PDB entry 2ZBL | X-ray diffraction, 1.60 A resolution | chains C and E of the 6 polymer chains in the assembly

# Chain C (and E)
Name: Putative isomerase
From: Salmonella typhimurium
Notes: chain E of this document is another copy of the same molecule, construct and numbering; everything in this record applies to it too
UniProtKB: Q8ZKT7 (Q8ZKT7_SALTY); residue numbers follow UniProt; this construct covers 1-413
Sequence (421 residues; row label = number of the first residue in the row):
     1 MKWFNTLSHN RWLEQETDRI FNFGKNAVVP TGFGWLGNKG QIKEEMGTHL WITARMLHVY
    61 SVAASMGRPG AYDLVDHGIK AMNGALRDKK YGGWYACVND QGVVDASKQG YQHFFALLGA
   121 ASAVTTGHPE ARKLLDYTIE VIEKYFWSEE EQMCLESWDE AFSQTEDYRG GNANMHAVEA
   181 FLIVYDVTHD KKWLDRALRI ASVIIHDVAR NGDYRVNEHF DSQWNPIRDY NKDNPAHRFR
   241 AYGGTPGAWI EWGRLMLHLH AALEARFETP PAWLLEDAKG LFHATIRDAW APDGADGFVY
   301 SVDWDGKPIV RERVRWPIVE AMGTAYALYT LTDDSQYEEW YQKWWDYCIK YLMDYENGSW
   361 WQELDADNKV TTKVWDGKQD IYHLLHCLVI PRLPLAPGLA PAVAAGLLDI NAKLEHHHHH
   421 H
Not modelled in the structure: 413-416 (chain E: 413-417)
Construct notes: engineered mutation Ala248 (His in Q8ZKT7); expression tag (414-421)
Ligand contacts: beta-D-mannopyranose (BMA): Trp51, Arg55, Tyr111, Asn172, Met175, His176, Arg238, Phe239, Glu251, Trp316, Trp375, His383

# Interface between chain C and chain E
Residue-residue contacts (33; chain C residue first):
  Val124(C) with Phe267(E)
  Thr125(C) with Phe267(E)
  Arg132(C) with Arg266(E), hydrogen bond (side chain-backbone); Phe267(E), hydrogen bond (side chain-backbone); Glu268(E)
  Tyr185(C) with His189(E)
  Asp186(C) with Arg266(E); Phe267(E)
  Val187(C) with Arg266(E); Phe267(E), hydrophobic
  Thr188(C) with Arg266(E)
  His189(C) with Tyr185(E); His189(E); Lys191(E); Ala265(E); Arg266(E)
  Asp190(C) with His189(E); Lys191(E)
  Lys191(C) with Thr188(E); His189(E), hydrogen bond (backbone-backbone); Asp190(E)
  Arg266(C) with Arg132(E); Asp186(E); Val187(E); Thr188(E), hydrogen bond (side chain-backbone)
  Phe267(C) with Val124(E); Thr125(E); Arg132(E), hydrogen bond (backbone-side chain); Pro401(E); Ala404(E), hydrophobic
  Glu268(C) with Arg132(E)
  Pro401(C) with Phe267(E)
  Ala404(C) with Phe267(E), hydrophobic
Also at the interface, not in a pair above, chain E (17 interface residues in all): Ala405

# Overview
The interface between chain C and chain E involves 15 residues on one side and 17 on the other, with 5
hydrogen bonds. Among the polar pairs are Arg132(C)-Arg266(E), Arg132(C)-Phe267(E) and Arg266(C)-Thr188(E).
Chain C binds beta-D-mannopyranose.
Chain C and chain E are both Putative isomerase (Salmonella typhimurium); the structure, Functional annotation
of Salmonella enterica yihS-encoded protein, was determined by X-ray diffraction together with 2RGK from the
same study.
